7VB0 - chains A and F of the 12 polymer chains in the assembly; structure by electron microscopy, 3.60 A resolution.

[Chain A]
Molecule: V-type ATP synthase alpha chain
Source organism: Thermus thermophilus HB8
Notes: EC 7.1.2.2
UniProt: Q56403 (VATA_THET8); numbering as in UniProt (aligned over 1-578)
Amino-acid sequence (578 residues; row label = number of the first residue in the row):
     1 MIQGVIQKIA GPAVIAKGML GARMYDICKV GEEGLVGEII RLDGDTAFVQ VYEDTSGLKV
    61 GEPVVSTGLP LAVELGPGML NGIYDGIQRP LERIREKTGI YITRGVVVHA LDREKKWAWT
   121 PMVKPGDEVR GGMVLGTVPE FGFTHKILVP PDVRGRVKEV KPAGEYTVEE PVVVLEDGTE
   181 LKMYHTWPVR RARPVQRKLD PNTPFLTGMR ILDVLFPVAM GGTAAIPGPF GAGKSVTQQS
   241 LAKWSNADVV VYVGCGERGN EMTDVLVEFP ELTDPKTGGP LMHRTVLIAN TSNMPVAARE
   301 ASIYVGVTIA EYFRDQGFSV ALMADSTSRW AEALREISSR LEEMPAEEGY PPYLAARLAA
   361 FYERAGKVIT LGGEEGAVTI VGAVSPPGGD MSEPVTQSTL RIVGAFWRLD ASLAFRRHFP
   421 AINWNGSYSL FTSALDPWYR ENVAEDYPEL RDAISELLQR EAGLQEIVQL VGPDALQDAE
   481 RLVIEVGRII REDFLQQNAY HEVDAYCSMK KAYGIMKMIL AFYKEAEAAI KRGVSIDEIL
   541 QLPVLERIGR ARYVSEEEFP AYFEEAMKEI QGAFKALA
Differences from the reference sequence: conflict Ala232 (Ser in Q56403), Ser235 (Thr in Q56403)
Small-molecule neighbours: ADP (adenosine-5'-diphosphate): Pro229, Phe230, Gly231, Ala232, Gly233, Lys234, Ser235, Val236, Arg258, Glu261, Phe419, Pro420, Gln497, Asn498, Ala499, Tyr500

[Chain F]
Molecule: V-type ATP synthase beta chain
Source organism: Thermus thermophilus HB8
UniProt: Q56404 (VATB_THET8); numbering as in UniProt (aligned over 1-478)
Amino-acid sequence (478 residues; row label = number of the first residue in the row):
     1 MDLLKKEYTG ITYISGPLLF VENAKDLAYG AIVDIKDGTG RVRGGQVIEV SEEYAVIQVF
    61 EETTGLDLAT TSVSLVEDVA RLGVSKEMLG RRFNGIGKPI DGLPPITPEK RLPITGLPLN
   121 PVARRKPEQF IQTGISTIDV MNTLVRGQKL PIFSGSGLPA NEIAAQIARQ ATVRPDLSGE
   181 GEKEEPFAVV FAAMGITQRE LSYFIQEFER TGALSRSVLF LNKADDPTIE RILTPRMALT
   241 VAEYLAFEHD YHVLVILTDM TNYCEALREI GAAREEIPGR RGYPGYMYTD LATIYERAGV
   301 VEGKKGSVTQ IPILSMPDDD RTHPIPDLTG YITEGQIQLS RELHRKGIYP PIDPLPSLSR
   361 LMNNGVGKGK TREDHKQVSD QLYSAYANGV DIRKLVAIIG EDALTENDRR YLQFADAFER
   421 FFINQGQQNR SIEESLQIAW ALLSMLPQGE LKRISKDHIG KYYGQKLEEI WGAPQALD
Not modelled in the structure: 1, 473-478
Small-molecule neighbours: ADP (adenosine-5'-diphosphate): Leu358, Ser359, Arg360, Asn363

[How chain A and chain F interact]
Residue-residue contacts - 120 pairs, chain A then chain F:
  Gln7(A) with Ser51(F); Glu52(F), hydrogen bond (backbone-backbone)
  Lys8(A) with Glu49(F), salt bridge; Val50(F); Ser51(F)
  Ile9(A) with Tyr29(F), hydrophobic; Glu49(F); Val50(F), hydrogen bond (backbone-backbone)
  Gly11(A) with Tyr29(F), hydrogen bond (backbone-side chain)
  Lys17(A) with Glu52(F), salt bridge
  Thr55(A) with Tyr29(F)
  Ser56(A) with Tyr29(F)
  Gly57(A) with Ala28(F); Tyr29(F), hydrogen bond (backbone-backbone)
  Leu58(A) with Ala28(F); Tyr29(F), hydrogen bond (backbone-backbone)
  Lys59(A) with Asp26(F); Ala28(F); Asp78(F), salt bridge
  Val60(A) with Lys25(F); Val50(F); Ser51(F); Glu52(F)
  Ile83(A) with Val122(F), hydrophobic
  Leu91(A) with Asn120(F), hydrogen bond (backbone-side chain); Val122(F), hydrophobic
  Ile94(A) with Asn120(F)
  Arg95(A) with Asn120(F); Val122(F); Glu302(F), salt bridge
  Ile100(A) with Leu119(F); Asn120(F), hydrogen bond (backbone-backbone); Ala123(F), hydrophobic; Val301(F), hydrophobic
  Tyr101(A) with Leu117(F); Pro118(F); Leu119(F), hydrophobic; Phe247(F)
  Ile102(A) with Pro118(F), hydrogen bond (backbone-backbone); Asn120(F); Pro121(F)
  Thr103(A) with Leu117(F)
  Gly228(A) with Tyr331(F)
  Pro229(A) with Tyr331(F)
  Phe230(A) with Arg321(F); Asp327(F); Gly330(F); Tyr331(F), hydrophobic; Gln336(F); Arg360(F)
  Gly231(A) with Leu358(F); Arg360(F)
  Gly256(A) with Tyr288(F), hydrogen bond (backbone-side chain)
  Glu257(A) with Tyr288(F)
  Arg258(A) with Glu296(F); Gly330(F), hydrogen bond (side chain-backbone); Tyr331(F), hydrogen bond (side chain-backbone); Ile332(F), hydrogen bond (side chain-backbone); Thr333(F), hydrogen bond (side chain-backbone); Arg360(F)
  Gly259(A) with Glu296(F), hydrogen bond (backbone-side chain)
  Asn260(A) with Arg124(F); Pro127(F); Lys149(F), hydrogen bond; Glu334(F)
  Thr263(A) with Pro121(F), hydrogen bond (side chain-backbone); Arg124(F); Arg125(F)
  Asp264(A) with Lys126(F), salt bridge; Asn364(F)
  Glu268(A) with Lys126(F), salt bridge
  Thr291(A) with Pro121(F)
  Ser292(A) with Tyr288(F); Ala292(F); Glu296(F), hydrogen bond
  Asn293(A) with Pro118(F); Leu119(F); Ala292(F); Glu296(F)
  Val296(A) with Thr289(F)
  Arg299(A) with Tyr288(F); Thr289(F), hydrogen bond
  Arg329(A) with Tyr288(F); Tyr331(F)
  Glu332(A) with Tyr288(F)
  Arg335(A) with Gly279(F); Gly285(F)
  Glu336(A) with Tyr286(F); Thr289(F), hydrogen bond
  Ser339(A) with Glu276(F), hydrogen bond; Ile277(F), hydrogen bond (side chain-backbone)
  Glu348(A) with Arg280(F), salt bridge
  Ser385(A) with Tyr331(F)
  Pro386(A) with Asp327(F); Tyr331(F), hydrogen bond (backbone-side chain)
  Pro387(A) with Arg280(F); Asp327(F)
  Gly388(A) with Asp327(F), hydrogen bond (backbone-side chain)
  Asp390(A) with Arg280(F), salt bridge
  Phe415(A) with Leu355(F)
  Arg416(A) with Ala387(F), hydrogen bond (side chain-backbone); Asn388(F); Asp391(F), salt bridge; Arg453(F)
  Arg417(A) with Asn142(F); Pro354(F); Leu355(F), hydrogen bond (side chain-backbone); Ser357(F), hydrogen bond (side chain-backbone); Leu358(F); Tyr383(F), hydrogen bond; Arg453(F), hydrogen bond (backbone-side chain)
  His418(A) with Arg453(F)
  Gln469(A) with Ile398(F)
  Gly472(A) with Leu395(F)
  Pro473(A) with Leu395(F)
  Asp474(A) with Ala403(F)
  Gln496(A) with Arg453(F), hydrogen bond
  Tyr500(A) with Asn363(F)
  Glu546(A) with Lys452(F), salt bridge
  Arg550(A) with Ile454(F)
Interface residues without a listed pair, chain A (73 interface residues in all): Ala10, Glu92, Gly99, Lys234, Met262, Leu266, Val267, Met294, Arg340, Pro345, Gly349, Leu470, Val471, Glu492
Interface residues without a listed pair, chain F (75 interface residues in all): Ile48, Val79, Glu243, Arg274, Thr293, Thr322, Pro326, Pro356, Leu361, Asp380, Ser384, Ile399, Gly449, Leu451, Lys456

[Summary]
73 residues of chain A face 75 of chain F across their interface, with 29 hydrogen bonds and 10 salt bridges.
Polar pairs include Lys8(A)-Glu49(F), Lys17(A)-Glu52(F) and Lys59(A)-Asp78(F). ADP is bound between chain A
and chain F.
Here chain A is V-type ATP synthase alpha chain and chain F is V-type ATP synthase beta chain, both from
Thermus thermophilus HB8. Entry 7VB0 (V1EG domain of V/A-ATPase from Thermus thermophilus at saturated
ATP-gamma-S condition, state3) was determined by electron microscopy (same publication as 7VAI, 7VAJ, 7VAK,
7VAL, 7VAM, 7VAN and 11 further entries).
